PDB entry 7BTP | electron microscopy, 4.01 A resolution (low resolution: residue-level contacts below are approximate; hydrogen-bond / salt-bridge calls are withheld) | chains E and B of the 6 polymer chains in the assembly

Chain E:
Name: Type-1 restriction enzyme EcoR124II specificity protein
Source organism: Escherichia coli
UniProtKB: P10485 (T1S1_ECOLX); residues 1-404 here = UniProt positions 1-404
Chain sequence (404 residues; each row starts with the number of its first residue):
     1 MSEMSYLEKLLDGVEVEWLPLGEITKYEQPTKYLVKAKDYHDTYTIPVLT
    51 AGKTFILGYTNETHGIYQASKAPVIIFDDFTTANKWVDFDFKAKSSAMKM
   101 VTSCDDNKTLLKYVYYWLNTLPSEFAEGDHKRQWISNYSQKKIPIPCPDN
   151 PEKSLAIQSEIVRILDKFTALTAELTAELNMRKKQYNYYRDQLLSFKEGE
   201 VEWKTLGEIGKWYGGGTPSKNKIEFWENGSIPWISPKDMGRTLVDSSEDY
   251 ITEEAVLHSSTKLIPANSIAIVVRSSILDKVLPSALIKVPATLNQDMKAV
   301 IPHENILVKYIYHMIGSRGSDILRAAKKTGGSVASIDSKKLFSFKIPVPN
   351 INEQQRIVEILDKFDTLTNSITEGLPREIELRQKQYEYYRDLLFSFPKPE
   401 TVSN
Disordered / not traced: 1-12, 397-404
Curated features (UniProtKB/Swiss-Prot):
  - mutagenesis: Leu-179 (L179LTAEL: Alters sequence specificity from 5'-GAAN(6)RTCG-3' to 5'-GAAN(7)RTCG-3')

Chain B:
Name: Type I restriction enzyme EcoR124II M protein
Source organism: Escherichia coli
Notes: EC 2.1.1.72
UniProtKB: P10484 (T1M1_ECOLX); residues 1-520 here = UniProt positions 1-520
Chain sequence (520 residues; numbered 1 to 520; the number before each row is that of its first residue):
     1 MKMTSIQQRAELHRQIWQIANDVRGSVDGWDFKQYVLGALFYRFISENFS
    51 SYIEAGDDSICYAKLDDSVITDDIKDDAIKTKGYFIYPSQLFCNVAAKAN
   101 TNDRLNADLNSIFVAIESSAYGYPSEADIKGLFADFDTTSNRLGNTVKDK
   151 NARLAAVLKGVEGLKLGDFNEHQIDLFGDAYEFLISNYAANAGKSGGEFF
   201 TPQHVSKLIAQLAMHGQTHVNKIYDPAAGSGSLLLQAKKQFDNHIIEEGF
   251 FGQEINHTTYNLARMNMFLHNINYDKFDIKLGNTLTEPHFRDEKPFDAIV
   301 SNPPYSVKWIGSDDPTLINDERFAPAGVLAPKSKADFAFVLHALNYLSAK
   351 GRAAIVCFPGIFYRGGAEQKIRQYLVDNNYVETVISLAPNLFFGTTIAVN
   401 ILVLSKHKTDTNVQFIDASELFKKETNNNILTDAHIEQIMQVFASKEDVA
   451 HLAKSVAFETVVANDYNLSVSSYVEAKDNREIIDIAELNAELKTTVSKID
   501 QLRKDIDAIVAEIEGCEVQK
Disordered / not traced: 1-9, 56-70, 168-173, 191-197, 511-520
Curated features (UniProtKB/Swiss-Prot):
  - region: Glu-481 to Val-510 (C-terminal tail)
  - binding site (S-adenosyl-L-methionine): Glu-198 to Gln-203, Ser-230 to Ser-232, Glu-254
  - mutagenesis: Asp-135 to Thr-146 (Little change in holoenzyme assembly, no DNA restriction), Ala-476 to Val-510 (Almost complete loss of holoenzyme assembly, no DNA restriction)

Chain E / chain B interface:
Residue-residue contacts (36):
  Lys-38(E) with Lys-424(B); Glu-425(B); Asn-427(B)
  Asp-39(E) with Lys-424(B)
  Leu-171(E) with Asp-500(B)
  Glu-174(E) with Lys-493(B); Ser-497(B)
  Glu-178(E) with Ala-490(B)
  Met-181(E) with Ala-486(B)
  Arg-182(E) with Glu-487(B); Ala-490(B); Glu-491(B)
  Lys-184(E) with Glu-481(B)
  Gln-185(E) with Ile-483(B); Asp-484(B); Ala-486(B); Glu-487(B)
  Tyr-188(E) with Arg-480(B); Glu-481(B); Ile-482(B); Ile-483(B)
  Gln-192(E) with Ile-483(B)
  Arg-324(E) with Glu-475(B)
  Ala-325(E) with Val-470(B)
  Lys-328(E) with Pro-359(B); Leu-468(B); Ser-469(B); Tyr-473(B)
  Thr-329(E) with Phe-362(B)
  Gly-331(E) with Gly-360(B)
  Asp-337(E) with Phe-362(B)
  Lys-340(E) with Phe-362(B)
  Glu-378(E) with Gln-501(B)
  Arg-382(E) with Gln-501(B); Lys-504(B)
  Gln-385(E) with Lys-504(B)
Interface residues without a listed pair, chain E (23 interface residues in all): Gly-330, Tyr-389
Interface residues without a listed pair, chain B (27 interface residues in all): Asn-467, Ala-508

In short:
Chain E and chain B form an interface of 23 and 27 residues respectively. From UniProt: one mutagenesis site
on chain E; 10 S-adenosyl-L-methionine-binding residues and 12 mutagenesis sites on chain B.
Chain E is Type-1 restriction enzyme EcoR124II specificity protein and chain B is Type I restriction enzyme
EcoR124II M protein, both from Escherichia coli; the structure, EcoR124I-Ocr in Restriction-Alleviation State,
was determined by electron microscopy, deposited together with 7BST, 7BTO, 7BTQ and 7BTR.
